7C5V - chains A and B; structure by X-ray diffraction, 2.65 A resolution.

Chain A (and B):
Name: iota-carbonic anhydrase
Organism: Nostoc sp. PCC 7120
Notes: chain B of this document is another copy of the same molecule, construct and numbering; everything in this record applies to it too
Reference sequence: Q8YT18 (Q8YT18_NOSS1); residue numbers follow UniProt; this construct covers 31-205
Amino-acid sequence (178 residues; each row starts with the number of its first residue):
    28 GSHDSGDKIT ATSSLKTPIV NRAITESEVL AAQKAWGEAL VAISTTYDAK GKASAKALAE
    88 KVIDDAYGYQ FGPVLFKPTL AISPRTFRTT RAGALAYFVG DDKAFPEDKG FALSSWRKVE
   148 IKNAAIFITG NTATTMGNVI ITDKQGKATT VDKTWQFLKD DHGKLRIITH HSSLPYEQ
Unresolved in the structure: 28-41 (chain B: 28-42)
Differences from the reference sequence: expression tag (28-30)
Residues lining bound ligands: bicarbonate ion (BCT): Trp-63, Phe-103, Pro-105, Thr-106, Tyr-124, Phe-125, Phe-138, Lys-180, His-197, Ser-199
Curated features (UniProtKB/Swiss-Prot):
  - binding site (hydrogencarbonate): Thr-106, Tyr-124
  - mutagenesis: Thr-106 (T106A: Loss of activity), Tyr-124 (Y124A: Loss of activity), Lys-180 (K180A: No change in activity), His-197 (H197A: Loss of activity), Ser-199 (S199A: Loss of activity)
What the authors report for this chain:
  - mutagenesis - T106A, Y124A, H197A, S199A: abolished catalytic activity
  - mutagenesis - K180A: unchanged catalytic activity
  - binding site for bicarbonate ion: Thr-106, Tyr-124
  - catalytic residues: Thr-106, Tyr-124 (proposed by the authors, not directly observed)
  - contacts within the chain: Thr-106/Ser-199 (hydrogen bond)

Chain A / chain B interface:
Pairs across the interface (59; chain A residue first):
  Pro-100(A) / Ala-152(B)  hydrophobic
  Leu-102(A) / Ala-152(B)  hydrophobic
  Leu-102(A) / Thr-161(B)
  Leu-102(A) / Thr-162(B)
  Leu-102(A) / Met-163(B)
  Phe-103(A) / Met-163(B)
  Lys-104(A) / Met-163(B)
  Lys-104(A) / Asp-179(B)  salt bridge
  Lys-104(A) / Ser-200(B)
  Thr-106(A) / Tyr-203(B)
  Leu-107(A) / Tyr-203(B)
  Ala-108(A) / Tyr-203(B)
  Ile-109(A) / Tyr-203(B)  hydrophobic
  Thr-113(A) / Asp-179(B)
  Phe-114(A) / Ala-151(B)  hydrophobic
  Phe-114(A) / Met-163(B)  hydrophobic
  Phe-114(A) / Gly-164(B)
  Phe-114(A) / Asn-165(B)
  Phe-114(A) / Asp-179(B)
  Ala-151(A) / Phe-114(B)  hydrophobic
  Ala-152(A) / Leu-102(B)  hydrophobic
  Phe-154(A) / Leu-102(B)  hydrophobic
  Phe-154(A) / Ile-195(B)  hydrophobic
  Thr-156(A) / Thr-159(B)
  Thr-159(A) / Thr-156(B)
  Thr-161(A) / Leu-102(B)
  Thr-161(A) / Gln-183(B)  hydrogen bond
  Thr-161(A) / Thr-196(B)
  Thr-162(A) / Leu-102(B)
  Met-163(A) / Leu-102(B)
  Met-163(A) / Phe-103(B)
  Met-163(A) / Lys-104(B)
  Met-163(A) / Phe-114(B)  hydrophobic
  Met-163(A) / His-198(B)
  Gly-164(A) / Phe-114(B)
  Asn-165(A) / Phe-114(B)
  Asp-179(A) / Lys-104(B)
  Asp-179(A) / Thr-113(B)
  Asp-179(A) / Phe-114(B)
  Asp-179(A) / His-198(B)
  Thr-181(A) / Thr-196(B)
  Thr-181(A) / His-198(B)  hydrogen bond
  Gln-183(A) / Thr-161(B)  hydrogen bond
  Gln-183(A) / Gln-183(B)
  Ile-195(A) / Phe-154(B)  hydrophobic
  Thr-196(A) / Thr-161(B)
  Thr-196(A) / Thr-181(B)
  His-198(A) / Met-163(B)
  His-198(A) / Asp-179(B)
  His-198(A) / Thr-181(B)  hydrogen bond
  His-198(A) / His-198(B)
  His-198(A) / Ser-200(B)  hydrogen bond
  Ser-200(A) / His-198(B)  hydrogen bond
  Ser-200(A) / Ser-200(B)
  Leu-201(A) / Tyr-203(B)  hydrophobic
  Tyr-203(A) / Thr-106(B)
  Tyr-203(A) / Leu-107(B)  hydrophobic
  Tyr-203(A) / Ala-108(B)
  Tyr-203(A) / Leu-201(B)  hydrophobic
Also at the interface, not in a pair above, chain A (34 interface residues in all): Phe-98, Thr-116, Lys-180, Leu-185, His-197
Also at the interface, not in a pair above, chain B (34 interface residues in all): Pro-100, Thr-116, Asn-158, Lys-180, Leu-185, His-197, Gln-205

Overview:
The chain A/chain B interface involves 34 residues from each chain; the contacts include 6 hydrogen bonds and
1 salt bridge. Polar contacts include Lys-104(A)/Asp-179(B), Thr-161(A)/Gln-183(B) and Thr-181(A)/His-198(B).
The paper reports catalytic residues Thr-106(A) and Tyr-124(A); T106A, Y124A and H197A of chain A, among
others, abolish catalytic activity; 5 substitutions were tested in all.
Chain A and chain B are both iota-carbonic anhydrase (Nostoc sp. PCC 7120); the structure, Crystal structure
of the iota-carbonic anhydrase from cyanobacterium complexed with bicarbonate, was determined by X-ray
diffraction together with 7C5W and 7C5Y from the same study.
